Entry 2WVG (X-ray diffraction, 1.75 A resolution); this record covers chains A and E of the 4 polymer chains in the assembly.

# Chain A (and E)
Name: Pyruvate decarboxylase
Organism: Zymomonas mobilis
Notes: EC 4.1.1.1; chain E of this document is another copy of the same molecule, construct and numbering; everything in this record applies to it too
UniProt: P06672 (PDC_ZYMMO); numbering as in UniProt (aligned over 1-568)
Sequence (568 residues; numbered 1 to 568; the number before each row is that of its first residue):
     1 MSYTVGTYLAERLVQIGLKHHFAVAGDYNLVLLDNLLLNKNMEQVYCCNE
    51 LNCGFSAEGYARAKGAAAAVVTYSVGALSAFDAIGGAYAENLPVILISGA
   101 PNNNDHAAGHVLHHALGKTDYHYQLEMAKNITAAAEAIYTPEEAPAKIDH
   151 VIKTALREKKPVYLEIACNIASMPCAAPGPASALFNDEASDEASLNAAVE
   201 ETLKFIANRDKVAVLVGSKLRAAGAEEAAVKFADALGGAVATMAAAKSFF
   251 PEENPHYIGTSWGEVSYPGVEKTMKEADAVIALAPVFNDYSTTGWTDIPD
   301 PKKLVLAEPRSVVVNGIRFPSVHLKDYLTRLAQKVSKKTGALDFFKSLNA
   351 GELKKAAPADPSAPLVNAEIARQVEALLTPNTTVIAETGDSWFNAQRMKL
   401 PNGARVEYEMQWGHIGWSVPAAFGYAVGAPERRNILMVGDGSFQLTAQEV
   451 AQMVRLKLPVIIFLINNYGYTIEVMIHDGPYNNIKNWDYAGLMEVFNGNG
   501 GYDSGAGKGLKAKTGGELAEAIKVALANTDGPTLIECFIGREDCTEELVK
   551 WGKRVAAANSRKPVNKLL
Not modelled in the structure: 1, 567-568
Metal / ion sites: Mg2+: Asp440, Asn467, Gly469 (together with TPU)
Residues lining bound ligands:
  - TPU (2-{1-[(4-amino-2-methylpyrimidin-5-yl)methyl]-5-methyl-1H-1,2,3-triazol-4-yl}ethyl trihydrogen diphosphate), molecule 1: Val24, Ala25, Gly26, Glu50, Thr72, Val75, Gly76, His114
  - TPU, molecule 2: Thr388, Gly389, Asp390, Ser391, Gly413, His414, Ile415, Gly439, Asp440, Gly441, Ser442, Leu445, Asn467, Gly469, Tyr470, Thr471, Ile472, Glu473
Reported in the primary citation:
  - binding site for TPU: Asn467 to Tyr481
  - catalytic residues: Asp27, His113, His114 (proposed by the authors, not directly observed)
  - mutagenesis - D27E, H113K, H113Q, H113R, H114Q, E473D (1000-fold), E473Q (4000-fold): decreased catalytic activity (citing earlier work)
  - mutagenesis - H114A: abolished catalytic activity (citing earlier work)

# Chain A / chain E interface
Pairs across the interface (25; chain A residue first):
  Asn103(A) - Ala107(E)
  His106(A) - Ala107(E)
  Ala107(A) - Asn103(E)
  Ala107(A) - His106(E)
  Ala107(A) - Tyr139(E)  hydrophobic
  Ala107(A) - Thr140(E)
  Ala108(A) - Thr140(E)
  Gly109(A) - Thr140(E)
  Gly109(A) - Glu143(E)
  Thr119(A) - Glu143(E)  hydrogen bond
  His122(A) - His122(E)
  His122(A) - Glu126(E)  salt bridge
  Glu126(A) - His122(E)  salt bridge
  Tyr139(A) - Ala107(E)  hydrophobic
  Thr140(A) - Ala107(E)
  Thr140(A) - Ala108(E)
  Thr140(A) - Gly109(E)
  Glu143(A) - Gly109(E)
  Glu143(A) - Thr119(E)  hydrogen bond
  Arg561(A) - Lys566(E)  hydrogen bond (side chain-backbone)
  Val564(A) - Val564(E)  hydrophobic
  Val564(A) - Asn565(E)
  Asn565(A) - Val564(E)
  Lys566(A) - Arg561(E)  hydrogen bond (backbone-side chain)
  Lys566(A) - Lys566(E)
Other interface residues (no listed pair), chain A (16 interface residues in all): Leu125
Other interface residues (no listed pair), chain E (16 interface residues in all): Leu125

# Summary
Chain A and chain E each contribute 16 residues to their interface; the contacts include 4 hydrogen bonds and
2 salt bridges. Polar pairs include His122(A)-Glu126(E), Thr119(A)-Glu143(E) and Arg561(A)-Lys566(E). The
paper reports catalytic residues Asp27(A), His113(A) and His114(A); D27E, H113K and H113Q of chain A, among
others, reduce catalytic activity; 8 substitutions were tested in all.
Both chains are Pyruvate decarboxylase (Zymomonas mobilis). Entry 2WVG (Structural insights into the
pre-reaction state of pyruvate decarboxylase from Zymomonas mobilis) was determined by X-ray diffraction (same
publication as 2WVA and 2WVH).
